Entry 8QCM (electron microscopy, 2.39 A resolution); this record covers chains A and E of the 6 polymer chains in the assembly.

[Chain A]
Protein: Broad substrate specificity ATP-binding cassette transporter ABCG2
Organism: Homo sapiens
Notes: EC 7.6.2.2
UniProtKB: Q9UNQ0 (ABCG2_HUMAN); numbering as in UniProt (aligned over 2-655)
Sequence (665 residues; row label = number of the first residue in the row; numbers below 1 keep their minus sign (Met-9 is residue -9)):
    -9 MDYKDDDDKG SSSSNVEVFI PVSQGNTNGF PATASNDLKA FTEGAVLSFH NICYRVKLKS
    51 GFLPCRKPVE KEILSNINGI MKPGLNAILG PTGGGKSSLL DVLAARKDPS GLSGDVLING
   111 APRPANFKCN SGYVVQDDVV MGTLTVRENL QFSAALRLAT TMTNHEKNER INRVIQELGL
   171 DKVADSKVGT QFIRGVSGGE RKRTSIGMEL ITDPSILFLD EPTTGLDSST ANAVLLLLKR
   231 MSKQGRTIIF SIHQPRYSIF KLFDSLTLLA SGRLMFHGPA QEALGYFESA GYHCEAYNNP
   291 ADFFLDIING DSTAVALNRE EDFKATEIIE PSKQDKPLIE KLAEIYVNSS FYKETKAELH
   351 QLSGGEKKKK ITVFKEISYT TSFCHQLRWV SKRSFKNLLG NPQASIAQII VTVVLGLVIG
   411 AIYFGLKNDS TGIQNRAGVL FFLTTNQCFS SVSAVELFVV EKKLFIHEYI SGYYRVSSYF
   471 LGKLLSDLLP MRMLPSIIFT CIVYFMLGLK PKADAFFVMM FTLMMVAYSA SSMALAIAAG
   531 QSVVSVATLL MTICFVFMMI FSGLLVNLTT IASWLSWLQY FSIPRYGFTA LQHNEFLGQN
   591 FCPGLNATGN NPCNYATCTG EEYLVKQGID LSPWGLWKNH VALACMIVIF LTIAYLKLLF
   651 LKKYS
Disordered / not traced: -9 to 33, 47-59, 301-327, 354-368, 655
Differences from the reference sequence: initiating methionine (-9); expression tag (-8 to 1)
Cystine bridges: Cys592-Cys608
Small-molecule neighbours:
  - V0U ((2S,5S,8S)-14-methoxy-2-(2-methylpropyl)-5-(phenylmethyl)-3,6,17-triazatetracyclo[8.7.0.03,8.011,16]heptadeca-1(10),11,13,15-tetraene-4,7-dione), molecule 1: Val401, Leu405, Phe431, Phe432, Thr435, Asn436, Phe439, Ser440, Val442, Met549
  - V0U, molecule 2: Phe439, Thr538, Leu539, Thr542, Ile543, Val546, Met549
Curated features (UniProtKB/Swiss-Prot):
  - binding site (ATP): Gly80 to Ser87, Arg184 to Glu190, Glu211, His243
  - site (Not glycosylated): Asn418, Asn557
  - modified residue: Thr362 (Phosphothreonine)
  - glycosylation: Asn596 (N-linked (GlcNAc...) asparagine)
  - natural variant: Val12 (V12M: Found in Jr(a-) blood group phenotype), Gln141 (Q141K: Associated with high serum levels of uric acid and increased risk of gout), Arg147 (R147W: Loss of protein expression), Thr153 (T153M: Decreased protein abundance), Lys360 (deletion: No effect on protein abundance), Phe373 (F373C: Decreased protein abundance), Thr421 (T421A: No effect on protein abundance), Thr434 (T434M: No effect on protein abundance), Ser476 (S476P: No effect on protein abundance), Ser572 (S572R: Decreased protein abundance), Asp620 (D620N: No effect on protein abundance)
  - mutagenesis: Met71 (M71V: Decreased protein abundance. No effect on substrate transmembrane transport), Lys86 (K86M: Decreased protein abundance. Decreased localization to the plasma membrane and retained intracellularly. Loss of ATPase-coupled transmembrane transporter activity), Glu211 (E211Q: Decreased estrone-3 sulfate ATPase-coupled transmembrane transporter activity. Decreased substrate-induced ATP hydrolysis ...), Thr362 (T362A: Loss of phosphorylation by PIM1. Decreased localization to the plasma membrane. Decreased homooligomerization. Loss of function in resistance to drug treatment ...), Arg383 (R383C: Loss of protein expression), Asn418 (N418Q: No effect), Thr435 (T435A: No effect on stability. Increased estrone-3 sulfate ATPase-coupled transmembrane transporter activity. Increased substrate-induced ATP hydrolysis. Increased substrate transport ...), Asn436 (N436A: No effect on stability. Decreased estrone-3 sulfate ATPase-coupled transmembrane transporter activity. Decreased substrate-induced ATP hydrolysis. Decreased substrate transport), Phe439 (F439A: No effect on stability. Decreased estrone-3 sulfate ATPase-coupled transmembrane transporter activity. Decreased substrate-induced ATP hydrolysis. Decreased substrate transport), Arg482 (R482D: Decreases ATPase activity; R482G/N/S/T: Increases ATPase activity; R482K/I/M/Y: No change in ATPase activity; R482T/Y: Decreases transport activity), Val546 (V546A: No effect on stability. No effect on estrone-3 sulfate ATPase-coupled transmembrane transporter activity. No effect on substrate-induced ATP hydrolysis. No effect on substrate transport ...), Met549 (M549A: No effect on stability. No effect on estrone-3 sulfate ATPase-coupled transmembrane transporter activity. No effect on substrate-induced ATP hydrolysis. No effect on substrate transport), 7 further mutagenesis entries in UniProt
What the authors report for this chain:
  - binding site for V0U: Asn436, Phe439

[Chain E]
Protein: 5D3(Fab) light chain variable domain
Organism: Mus musculus
Notes: antibody fragment or engineered binder
Sequence (214 residues; row label = number of the first residue in the row):
     1 DIVLTQSPSS FSVSLGDRVT ISCKASGYIL NRLAWYQQKP GNAPRLLISG ATSLETGFPS
    61 RFSGTGSGKD YTLSISSLQT EDVGTYYCQQ YWSTPWTFGG GTKLEIRRAD AAPTVSIFPP
   121 SSEQLTSGGA SVVCFLNNFY PKDINVKWKI DGSERQNGVL NSWTDQDSKD STYSMSSTLT
   181 LTKDEYERHN SYTCEATHKT STSPIVKSFN RNEC
Disordered / not traced: 108-214
Cystine bridges: Cys23-Cys88

[Interface between chain A and chain E]
Contacting residue pairs (13):
  Gly599(A) - Asn31(E)  hydrogen bond (backbone-side chain)
  Asn601(A) - Arg32(E)
  Asn604(A) - Arg32(E)  hydrogen bond (backbone-side chain)
  Asn604(A) - Tyr91(E)
  Glu612(A) - Leu30(E)
  Glu612(A) - Arg32(E)  salt bridge
  Val615(A) - Tyr28(E)  hydrophobic
  Val615(A) - Leu30(E)  hydrophobic
  Val615(A) - Trp92(E)  hydrophobic
  Lys616(A) - Trp92(E)
  Asp620(A) - Tyr28(E)
  Leu621(A) - Tyr28(E)
  Ser622(A) - Tyr28(E)
Other interface residues (no listed pair), chain A (12 interface residues in all): Asn600, Cys603, Glu611
Other interface residues (no listed pair), chain E (7 interface residues in all): Ser53

[In short]
The interface between chain A and chain E involves 12 residues on one side and 7 on the other; the contacts
include 2 hydrogen bonds and 1 salt bridge. Polar pairs include Glu612(A)-Arg32(E), Gly599(A)-Asn31(E) and
Asn604(A)-Arg32(E). Bound to chain A: compound V0U. The paper reports a binding site for V0U at Asn436(A) and
Phe439(A).
Chain A is Broad substrate specificity ATP-binding cassette transporter ABCG2 (Homo sapiens) and chain E is
5D3(Fab) light chain variable domain (Mus musculus); the structure, ABCG2 in complex with MZ82 and 5D3 Fab,
was determined by electron microscopy (same publication as 8PXO, 8PY4 and 8Q7B).
